PDB entry 7VI9 | electron microscopy, 5.03 A resolution (low resolution: residue-level contacts below are approximate; hydrogen-bond / salt-bridge calls are withheld) | chains B and C of the 7 polymer chains in the assembly

== Chain B (and C) ==
Protein: Major capsid protein
From: Escherichia phage lambda
Notes: chain C of this document is another copy of the same molecule, construct and numbering; everything in this record applies to it too
UniProt: P03713 (CAPSD_LAMBD); residues 1-341 here = UniProt positions 1-341
Chain sequence (341 residues; each row starts with the number of its first residue):
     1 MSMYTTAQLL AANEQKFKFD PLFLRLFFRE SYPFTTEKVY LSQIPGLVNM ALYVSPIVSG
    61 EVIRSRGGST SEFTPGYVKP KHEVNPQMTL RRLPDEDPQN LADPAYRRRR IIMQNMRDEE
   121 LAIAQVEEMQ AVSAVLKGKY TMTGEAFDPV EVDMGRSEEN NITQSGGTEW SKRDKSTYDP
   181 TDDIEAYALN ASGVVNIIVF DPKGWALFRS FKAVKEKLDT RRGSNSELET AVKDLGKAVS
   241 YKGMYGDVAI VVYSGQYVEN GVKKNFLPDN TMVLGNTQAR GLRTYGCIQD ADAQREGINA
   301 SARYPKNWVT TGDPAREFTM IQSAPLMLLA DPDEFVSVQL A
Not modelled in the structure: 1-6

== How chain B and chain C interact ==
Pairs across the interface (67):
  Glu30(B) with Arg91(C)
  Ser31(B) with Arg91(C); Arg92(C)
  Tyr32(B) with Thr89(C); Leu90(C); Arg91(C)
  Pro33(B) with Arg92(C)
  Gln43(B) with Gln87(C); Met88(C); Thr89(C)
  Pro45(B) with Met88(C)
  Leu47(B) with Val258(C); Lys263(C)
  Val48(B) with Asp118(C); Ala122(C); Val258(C)
  Asn49(B) with Ala122(C); Val258(C); Glu259(C); Asn260(C)
  Met50(B) with Gln125(C); Met129(C); Tyr257(C); Val258(C); Glu259(C)
  Ala51(B) with Val78(C); Ala122(C); Val126(C)
  Leu52(B) with Val78(C)
  Tyr53(B) with Val78(C); Gln130(C); Tyr140(C); Met142(C); Thr143(C); Glu145(C); Phe147(C)
  Val54(B) with Tyr77(C); Lys79(C); Ala146(C); Phe147(C)
  Ser55(B) with Tyr77(C); Lys79(C); Ala146(C); Phe147(C)
  Pro56(B) with Tyr77(C); Lys79(C); Gln289(C)
  Ile57(B) with Lys79(C); Gln289(C)
  Ser59(B) with Lys79(C)
  Val62(B) with Lys81(C); Glu83(C); Phe318(C)
  Ile63(B) with Pro80(C); Lys81(C); His82(C); Glu83(C)
  Glu185(B) with Trp205(C)
  Val194(B) with Lys237(C); Ser254(C)
  Asn196(B) with Gly236(C)
  Met244(B) with Arg222(C)
  Gly246(B) with Thr220(C); Arg222(C)
  Asp247(B) with Arg222(C)
  Asn276(B) with Lys237(C)
  Ala300(B) with Arg92(C)
Other interface residues (no listed pair), chain B (36 interface residues in all): Ile44, Arg66, Ser192, Gly193, Ser224, Gln278, Ser301, Glu334
Other interface residues (no listed pair), chain C (41 interface residues in all): Leu121, Gly144, Ala238

== Overview ==
36 residues of chain B and 41 residues of chain C are in contact.
Both chains are Major capsid protein (Escherichia phage lambda). Entry 7VI9 (Cryo-EM structure of
bacteriophage lambda procapsid at 5.03 Angstrom) was determined by electron microscopy together with 7VIA,
7VII and 7VIK from the same study.
